Entry 6MTQ (X-ray diffraction, 2.70 A resolution); this record covers chains L and T of the 3 polymer chains in the assembly.

== Chain L ==
Molecule: Antibody VRC42.N1 Fab light chain
Organism: Homo sapiens
Notes: antibody fragment or engineered binder
Chain sequence (215 residues; row label = number of the first residue in the row):
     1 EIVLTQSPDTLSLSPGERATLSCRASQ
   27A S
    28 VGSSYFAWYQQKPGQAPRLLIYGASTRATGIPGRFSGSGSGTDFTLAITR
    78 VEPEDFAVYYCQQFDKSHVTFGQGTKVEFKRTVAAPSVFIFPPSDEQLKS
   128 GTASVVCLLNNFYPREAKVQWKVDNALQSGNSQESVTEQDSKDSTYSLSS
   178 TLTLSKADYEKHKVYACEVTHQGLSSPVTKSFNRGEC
Unresolved in the structure: 212-214
Disulfides: Cys23-Cys88, Cys134-Cys194

== Chain T ==
Molecule: VRC42 epitope T117-F scaffold
Organism: Human immunodeficiency virus 1
Chain sequence (160 residues; row label = number of the first residue in the row):
    10 QGIHFRRHYVRHLPKEVSQNDIIKALASPLINDGMVVSDFADHVITREQN
    60 FPTGLPVEPVGVAIPHTDSKYVRQNAISVGILAEPVNFEDAGGEPDPVPV
   110 RVVFMLALGNWFDITKWLWYIKAVIQDEDFMQQLLVMNDDEIYQSIYTRI
   160 SELEVLFQGP
Unresolved in the structure: 10, 167-169

== Chain L / chain T interface ==
Pairs across the interface (12):
  Ser31(L) - Lys125(T)
  Tyr32(L) - Asn119(T)
  Tyr32(L) - Asp122(T)  hydrogen bond
  Phe91(L) - Asn119(T)  hydrogen bond (backbone-side chain)
  Phe91(L) - Phe121(T)
  Asp92(L) - Asn119(T)  hydrogen bond (backbone-side chain)
  Ser94(L) - Ser78(T)
  Ser94(L) - Asn119(T)  hydrogen bond (backbone-side chain)
  Ser94(L) - Trp120(T)  hydrogen bond (side chain-backbone)
  Ser94(L) - Phe121(T)
  His95(L) - Phe121(T)
  Val96(L) - Phe121(T)  hydrophobic
Also at the interface, not in a pair above, chain L (8 interface residues in all): Lys93

== Overview ==
Chain L and chain T form an interface of 8 and 6 residues respectively, with 5 hydrogen bonds. Polar contacts
include Tyr32(L)-Asp122(T), Phe91(L)-Asn119(T) and Asp92(L)-Asn119(T).
Here chain L is Antibody VRC42.N1 Fab light chain (Homo sapiens) and chain T is VRC42 epitope T117-F scaffold
(Human immunodeficiency virus 1). Entry 6MTQ (Crystal structure of VRC42.N1 Fab in complex with T117-F MPER
scaffold) was determined by X-ray diffraction, deposited together with 6MTR, 6MTS and 6MTT.
